Entry 8JS8 (electron microscopy, 2.88 A resolution); this record covers chains A and B.

[Chain A]
Protein: Synaptic vesicle glycoprotein 2A
From: Homo sapiens
UniProt: Q7L0J3 (SV2A_HUMAN); residue numbers follow UniProt; this construct covers 2-742
Sequence (750 residues; numbered -7 to 742; the number before each row is that of its first residue; numbers below 1 keep their minus sign (Met-7 is residue -7)):
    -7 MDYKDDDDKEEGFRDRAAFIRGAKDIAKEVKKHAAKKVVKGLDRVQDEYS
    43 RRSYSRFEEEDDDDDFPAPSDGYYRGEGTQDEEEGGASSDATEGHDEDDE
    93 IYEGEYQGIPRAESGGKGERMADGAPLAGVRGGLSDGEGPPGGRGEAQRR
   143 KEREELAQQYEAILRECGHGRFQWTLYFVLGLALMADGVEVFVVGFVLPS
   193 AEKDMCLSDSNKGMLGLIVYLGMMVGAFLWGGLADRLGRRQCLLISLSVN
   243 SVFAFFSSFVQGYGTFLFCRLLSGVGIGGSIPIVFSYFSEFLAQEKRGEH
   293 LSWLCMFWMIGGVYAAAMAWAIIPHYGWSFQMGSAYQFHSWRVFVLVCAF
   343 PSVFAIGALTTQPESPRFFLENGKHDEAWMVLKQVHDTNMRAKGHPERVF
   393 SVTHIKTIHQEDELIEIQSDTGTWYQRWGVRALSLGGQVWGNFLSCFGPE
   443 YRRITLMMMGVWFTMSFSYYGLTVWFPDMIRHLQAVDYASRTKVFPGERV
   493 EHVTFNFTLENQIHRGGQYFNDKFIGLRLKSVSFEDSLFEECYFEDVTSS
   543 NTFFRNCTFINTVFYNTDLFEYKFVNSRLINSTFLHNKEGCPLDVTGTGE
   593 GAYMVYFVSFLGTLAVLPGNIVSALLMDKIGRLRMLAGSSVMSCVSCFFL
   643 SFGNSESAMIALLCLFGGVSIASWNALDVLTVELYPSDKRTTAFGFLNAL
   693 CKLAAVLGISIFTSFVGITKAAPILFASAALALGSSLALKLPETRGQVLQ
Unresolved in the structure: -7 to 136, 404-417
Glycans and other covalent adducts: N-acetylglucosamine (NAG) linked to Asn498, Asn548; glycan linked to Asn573
Sequence notes: initiating methionine (-7); expression tag (-6 to 1)
Small-molecule neighbours: levetiracetam (UKX; (2S)-2-(2-oxidanylidenepyrrolidin-1-yl)butanamide): Leu176, Ile273, Phe277, Trp300, Trp454, Tyr461, Tyr462, Ile663, Trp666, Asp670, Asn690, Lys694
Swiss-Prot annotation at these positions:
  - modified residue: Ser80 (Phosphoserine), Ser81 (Phosphoserine), Thr84 (Phosphothreonine), Ser127 (Phosphoserine), Ser393 (Phosphoserine), Tyr480 (Phosphotyrosine)
  - glycosylation (N-linked (GlcNAc...) asparagine): Asn498, Asn548, Asn573
What the authors report for this chain:
  - binding site for levetiracetam: Trp300, Tyr462, Trp666, Asp670
  - mutagenesis - C198S, C583S: unchanged expression
  - disease-associated variants - R383Q: decreased localization (citing earlier work)
  - post-translational modification sites: Asn548 (proposed by the authors, not directly observed)
  - disease-associated variants - R570C, G660R: decreased stability (proposed by the authors, not directly observed)

[Chain B]
Protein: Botulinum neurotoxin
From: Clostridium botulinum
UniProt: D2KCK3 (D2KCK3_CLOBO); residues 871-1296 here = UniProt positions 871-1296
Sequence (426 residues; each row starts with the number of its first residue):
   871 KNIVNTSILSIVYKKDDLIDLSRYGAKINIGDRVYYDSIDKNQIKLINLE
   921 SSTIEVILKNAIVYNSMYENFSTSFWIKIPKYFSKINLNNEYTIINCIEN
   971 NSGWKVSLNYGEIIWTLQDNKQNIQRVVFKYSQMVNISDYINRWIFVTIT
  1021 NNRLTKSKIYINGRLIDQKPISNLGNIHASNKIMFKLDGCRDPRRYIMIK
  1071 YFNLFDKELNEKEIKDLYDSQSNSGILKDFWGNYLQYDKPYYMLNLFDPN
  1121 KYVDVNNIGIRGYMYLKGPRGSVVTTNIYLNSTLYEGTKFIIKKYASGNE
  1171 DNIVRNNDRVYINVVVKNKEYRLATNASQAGVEKILSALEIPDVGNLSQV
  1221 VVMKSKDDQGIRNKCKMNLQDNNGNDIGFIGFHLYDNIAKLVASNWYNRQ
  1271 VGKASRTFGCSWEFIPVDDGWGESSL
Unresolved in the structure: 871-875, 1296

[Interface between chain A and chain B]
Contacting residue pairs (21):
  Ser569(A) - Thr1146(B)
  Arg570(A) - Thr1146(B)
  Leu571(A) - Val1144(B)
  Leu571(A) - Thr1145(B)
  Leu571(A) - Thr1146(B)  hydrogen bond (backbone-side chain)
  Ile572(A) - Thr1145(B)
  Asn573(A) - Val1144(B)  hydrogen bond (backbone-backbone)
  Asn573(A) - Thr1145(B)  hydrogen bond (backbone-side chain)
  Asn573(A) - Tyr1149(B)  hydrogen bond
  Ser574(A) - Ser1142(B)
  Ser574(A) - Val1143(B)
  Ser574(A) - Val1144(B)  hydrogen bond (backbone-backbone)
  Thr575(A) - Ser1142(B)
  Thr575(A) - Val1143(B)
  Thr575(A) - Thr1153(B)
  Phe576(A) - Gly1141(B)
  Phe576(A) - Ser1142(B)  hydrogen bond (backbone-backbone)
  Phe576(A) - Val1144(B)  hydrophobic
  Leu577(A) - Glu1156(B)
  His578(A) - Tyr1122(B)  hydrogen bond
  His578(A) - Glu1156(B)  salt bridge
Interface residues without a listed pair, chain B (11 interface residues in all): Phe953

[Overview]
The interface between chain A and chain B involves 10 residues on one side and 11 on the other; the contacts
include 7 hydrogen bonds and 1 salt bridge. Polar contacts include His578(A)-Glu1156(B), Leu571(A)-Thr1146(B)
and Asn573(A)-Thr1145(B). The paper reports a binding site for levetiracetam at Trp300(A), Tyr462(A) and
Trp666(A) among others; R570C and G660R of chain A reduce stability; 5 substitutions were tested in all.
Chain A is Synaptic vesicle glycoprotein 2A (Homo sapiens) and chain B is Botulinum neurotoxin (Clostridium
botulinum); the structure, Cryo-EM structure of SV2A in complex with BoNT/A2 Hc and levetiracetam, was
determined by electron microscopy (same publication as 8JLC, 8JLE, 8JLF, 8JLG, 8JLH, 8JS9 and 8K77).
